PDB entry 2X1B | X-ray diffraction, 1.80 A resolution | chain A

[Chain A]
Name: mRNA 3'-end-processing protein RNA15
Source organism: Saccharomyces cerevisiae
Notes: fragment: rna recognition module, residues 16-111
UniProtKB: P25299 (RNA15_YEAST); residues 16-111 here = UniProt positions 16-111
Amino-acid sequence (97 residues; each row starts with the number of its first residue):
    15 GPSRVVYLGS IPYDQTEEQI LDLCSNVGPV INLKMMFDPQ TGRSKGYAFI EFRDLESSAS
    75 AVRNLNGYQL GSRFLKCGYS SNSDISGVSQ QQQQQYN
Unresolved in the structure: 102-111
From the paper describing this entry:
  - conformationally variable residues (side-chain flip): Y27, R87, N96 to G101

[Summary]
The paper reports conformational variability at Y27, R87 and N96.
Chain A is mRNA 3'-end-processing protein RNA15 (Saccharomyces cerevisiae); the structure, Structure of RNA15
RRM, was determined by X-ray diffraction (same publication as 2X1A and 2X1F).
